Entry 1O08 (X-ray diffraction, 1.20 A resolution); this record covers chain A.

Chain A:
Name: beta-phosphoglucomutase
Organism: Lactococcus lactis
Notes: EC 5.4.2.6
UniProt: P71447 (PGMB_LACLA); residues 1001-1221 here correspond to UniProt positions 1-221 (UniProt number = residue number - 1000)
Amino-acid sequence (221 residues; each row starts with the number of its first residue):
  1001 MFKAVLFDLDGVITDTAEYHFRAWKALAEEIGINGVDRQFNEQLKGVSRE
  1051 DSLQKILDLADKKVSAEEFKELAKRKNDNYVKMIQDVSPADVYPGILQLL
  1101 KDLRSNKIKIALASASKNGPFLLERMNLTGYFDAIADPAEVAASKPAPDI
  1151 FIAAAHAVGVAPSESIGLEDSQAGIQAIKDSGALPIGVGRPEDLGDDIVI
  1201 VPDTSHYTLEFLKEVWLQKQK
Ion coordination: Mg2+: Asp1008, Asp1010, Asp1170 (together with 1,6-di-O-phosphono-alpha-D-glucopyranose)
Ligand contacts: 1,6-di-O-phosphono-alpha-D-glucopyranose (G16): Asp1008, Leu1009, Asp1010, His1020, Trp1024, Leu1044, Lys1045, Gly1046, Val1047, Ser1048, Arg1049, Ser1052, Lys1076, Asn1077, Tyr1080, Ala1113, Ser1114, Ala1115, Ser1116, Lys1117, Asn1118, Lys1145, Glu1169, Asp1170
UniProt features mapped onto this chain:
  - active site: Asp1008 (Nucleophile), Asp1010 (Proton donor/acceptor)
  - binding site (Mg(2+)): Asp1008, Asp1010, Asp1170
  - binding site (beta-D-glucose 6-phosphate): Asp1010, Gly1046, Val1047, Arg1049, Ser1116, Lys1117, Asn1118
  - site (Important for catalytic activity and assists the phosphoryl transfer reaction to Asp8 by balancing charge and orienting the reacting groups): Ser1114, Lys1145
  - modified residue: Asp1008 (4-aspartylphosphate)

Overview:
Bound to chain A: 1,6-di-O-phosphono-alpha-D-glucopyranose. Asp1008, Asp1010 and Asp1170 form the Mg2+ site.
UniProt lists active-site residues Asp1008 and Asp1010, 3 Mg2+-binding residues and 7 beta-D-glucose
6-phosphate-binding residues.
Chain A is beta-phosphoglucomutase (Lactococcus lactis); the structure, Structure of Pentavalent Phosphorous
Intermediate of an Enzyme Catalyzed Phosphoryl transfer Reaction observed on cocrystallization with ..., was
determined by X-ray diffraction, deposited together with 1O03.
